PDB entry 8BMQ | electron microscopy, 3.60 A resolution | chains B and C of the 4 polymer chains in the assembly

Chain B:
Molecule: Energy-coupling factor transporter ATP-binding protein EcfA2
Organism: Lactobacillus delbrueckii subsp. bulgaricus ATCC 11842
Notes: EC 3.6.3.-
UniProt: Q1GBI9 (ECFA2_LACDA); numbering as in UniProt (aligned over 1-287)
Sequence (287 residues; row label = number of the first residue in the row):
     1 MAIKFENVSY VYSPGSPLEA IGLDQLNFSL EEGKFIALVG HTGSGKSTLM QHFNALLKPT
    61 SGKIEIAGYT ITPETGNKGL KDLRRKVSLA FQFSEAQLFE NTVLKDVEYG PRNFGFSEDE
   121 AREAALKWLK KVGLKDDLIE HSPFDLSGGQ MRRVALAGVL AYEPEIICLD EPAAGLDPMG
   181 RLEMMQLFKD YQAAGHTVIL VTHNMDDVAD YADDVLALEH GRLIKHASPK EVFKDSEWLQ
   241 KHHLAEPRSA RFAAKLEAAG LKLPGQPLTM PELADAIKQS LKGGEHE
Not modelled in the structure: 1, 13-15, 283-287
Bound ions: Mg2+: Asp170 (together with AMP-PNP)
Ligand contacts: AMP-PNP (ANP; phosphoaminophosphonic acid-adenylate ester): Tyr10, Tyr12, Gly22, His41, Thr42, Gly43, Ser44, Gly45, Lys46, Ser47, Thr48, Asp170, His203
UniProt features mapped onto this chain:
  - binding site (ATP): Gly40 to Ser47

Chain C:
Molecule: Folate family ECF transporter S component
Organism: Lactobacillus delbrueckii subsp. bulgaricus ATCC 11842
UniProt: Q1G929 (Q1G929_LACDA); residues 1-176 here = UniProt positions 1-176
Sequence (184 residues; numbered 1 to 184; the number before each row is that of its first residue):
     1 MKSESKVSSK LELRELVLLA MVIAIKVILG QFKVGNATLQ VGLGFIGSVM LGYLFGPWWG
    61 FAGGALSDLV SSVIFGNLGG FFIGFTLTAA LGPMIYGFFL YKQPIQIWRV IASVICVTVI
   121 CNIGLNTLWV SMMYGINFMV ALSSRILKEM ITPWIQMVAV WFILEGLSRV KLSRKFWSHP
   181 QFEK
Not modelled in the structure: 1-9, 179-184
Construct notes: insertion (177-184)

Interface between chain B and chain C:
Contacting residue pairs (6):
  Phe99(B) with Arg169(C), hydrogen bond (backbone-side chain)
  Glu100(B) with Arg169(C)
  Asn101(B) with Arg169(C)
  Phe144(B) with Ser173(C); Lys175(C), hydrogen bond (backbone-side chain)
  Asp145(B) with Arg174(C)
Also at the interface, not in a pair above, chain B (6 interface residues in all): Met151
Also at the interface, not in a pair above, chain C (5 interface residues in all): Val170

In short:
6 residues of chain B and 5 residues of chain C are in contact; the contacts include 2 hydrogen bonds. Polar
contacts include Phe99(B)-Arg169(C) and Phe144(B)-Lys175(C). Bound to chain B: AMP-PNP. Curated annotation
(UniProt) lists 8 ATP-binding residues on chain B.
Here chain B is Energy-coupling factor transporter ATP-binding protein EcfA2 and chain C is Folate family ECF
transporter S component, both from Lactobacillus delbrueckii subsp. bulgaricus ATCC 11842. Entry 8BMQ (Cryo-EM
structure of the folate-specific ECF transporter complex in MSP2N2 lipid nanodiscs bound to AMP-PNP) was
determined by electron microscopy together with 8BMP, 8BMR and 8BMS from the same study.
